PDB entry 9K0D | electron microscopy, 2.60 A resolution | chains B and K of the 18 polymer chains in the assembly

Chain B (and K):
Protein: Amyloid-beta protein 40
Notes: chain K of this document is another copy of the same molecule, construct and numbering; everything in this record applies to it too
UniProtKB: P05067 (A4_HUMAN); residues 9-21 here correspond to UniProt positions 680-692 (UniProt number = residue number + 671)
Sequence (13 residues; row label = number of the first residue in the row):
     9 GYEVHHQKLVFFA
What the authors report for this chain:
  - post-translational modification sites: Tyr10

How chain B and chain K interact:
Residue-residue contacts (24):
  Gly9(B) - Gly9(K)
  Tyr10(B) - Tyr10(K)
  Tyr10(B) - Glu11(K)
  Glu11(B) - Glu11(K)
  Val12(B) - Glu11(K)  hydrogen bond (backbone-backbone)
  Val12(B) - Val12(K)
  Val12(B) - His13(K)  hydrogen bond (backbone-backbone)
  His13(B) - His13(K)
  His14(B) - His13(K)
  His14(B) - His14(K)
  His14(B) - Gln15(K)  hydrogen bond (backbone-backbone)
  Gln15(B) - Gln15(K)  hydrogen bond
  Lys16(B) - Gln15(K)  hydrogen bond (backbone-backbone)
  Lys16(B) - Lys16(K)
  Lys16(B) - Leu17(K)  hydrogen bond (backbone-backbone)
  Leu17(B) - Leu17(K)
  Val18(B) - Leu17(K)  hydrogen bond (backbone-backbone)
  Val18(B) - Val18(K)
  Val18(B) - Phe19(K)  hydrogen bond (backbone-backbone)
  Phe19(B) - Phe19(K)  hydrophobic
  Phe20(B) - Phe19(K)  hydrogen bond (backbone-backbone)
  Phe20(B) - Phe20(K)  hydrophobic
  Phe20(B) - Ala21(K)
  Ala21(B) - Ala21(K)

In short:
The chain B/chain K interface involves 13 residues from each chain; the contacts include 9 hydrogen bonds.
Polar contacts include Gln15(B)-Gln15(K), Val12(B)-Glu11(K) and Val12(B)-His13(K). The paper reports a
modification site at Tyr10(B).
Chain B and chain K are both Amyloid-beta protein 40; the structure, Cryo-EM structure of Amyloid-beta42-4b
polymorph 1, was determined by electron microscopy together with 9K0E and 9K0F from the same study.
